PDB entry 4U61 | X-ray diffraction, 1.65 A resolution | chains C and D of the 5 polymer chains in the assembly

== Chain C (and D) ==
Protein: Structural protein VP1
Organism: Trichodysplasia spinulosa-associated polyomavirus
Notes: chain D of this document is another copy of the same molecule, construct and numbering; everything in this record applies to it too
UniProtKB: E2ESL7 (E2ESL7_9POLY); residues 30-303 here correspond to UniProt positions 31-304 (UniProt number = residue number + 1)
Chain sequence (280 residues; row label = number of the first residue in the row):
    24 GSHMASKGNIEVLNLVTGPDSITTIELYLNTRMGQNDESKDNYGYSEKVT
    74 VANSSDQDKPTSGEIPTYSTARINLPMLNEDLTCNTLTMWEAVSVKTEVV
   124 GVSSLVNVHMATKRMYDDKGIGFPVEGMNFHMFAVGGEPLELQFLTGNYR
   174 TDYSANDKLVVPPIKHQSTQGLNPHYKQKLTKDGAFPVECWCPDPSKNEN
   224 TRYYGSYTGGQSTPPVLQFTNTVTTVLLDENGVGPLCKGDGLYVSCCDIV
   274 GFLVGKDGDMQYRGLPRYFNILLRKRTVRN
Unresolved in the structure: 24-33 (chain D: 24-32, 103-108, 303)
Construct notes: expression tag (24-29)
Small-molecule neighbours: N-acetyl-alpha-neuraminic acid (SIA): Thr73, Val74, Ala75, Asn76, Gln80, Asp81, Lys82, Pro83, Thr84
From the paper describing this entry:
  - binding site for N-acetyl-alpha-neuraminic acid: Thr73, Arg137
  - mutagenesis - K71L, T73E, T84A: decreased binding to HEK293 and SVGA cells

== Chain C / chain D interface ==
Pairs across the interface - 126 pairs, chain C then chain D:
  Glu49(C) with Ser219(D)
  Tyr51(C) with Leu195(D); Pro197(D)
  Asn53(C) with Gly194(D); Leu195(D), hydrogen bond (side chain-backbone)
  Glu61(C) with His189(D); Gln190(D); Ser191(D), hydrogen bond (backbone-backbone)
  Ser62(C) with Gln190(D), hydrogen bond (backbone-side chain)
  Lys63(C) with Gln190(D)
  Asp64(C) with Tyr172(D), hydrogen bond; Arg173(D), salt bridge; Gln190(D)
  Asn65(C) with Gln193(D)
  Tyr66(C) with Gln190(D); Ser191(D); Gln193(D), hydrogen bond (backbone-side chain); Gly194(D)
  Tyr68(C) with Gly170(D), hydrogen bond (side chain-backbone); Gln193(D)
  Glu121(C) with Pro218(D); Tyr226(D), hydrogen bond
  Val123(C) with Leu195(D), hydrophobic; Cys215(D), hydrophobic; Pro218(D), hydrophobic
  Gly124(C) with Cys215(D)
  Val125(C) with Tyr230(D), hydrophobic
  Ser126(C) with Tyr91(D); Phe153(D); Val211(D), hydrogen bond (side chain-backbone); Glu212(D); Trp214(D), hydrogen bond (side chain-backbone); Cys215(D)
  Ser127(C) with Leu168(D); Glu212(D)
  Leu128(C) with Met151(D); Tyr230(D), hydrogen bond (backbone-side chain)
  Val129(C) with Met151(D), hydrophobic; Phe153(D), hydrophobic; Val211(D), hydrophobic; Glu212(D); Tyr230(D), hydrophobic; Ile272(D), hydrophobic; Tyr285(D)
  Asn130(C) with Glu212(D); Tyr285(D)
  Val131(C) with Val72(D); Val74(D); Met151(D), hydrophobic; Phe275(D), hydrophobic; Tyr285(D)
  His132(C) with Thr73(D); Val74(D); Ala75(D), hydrogen bond (backbone-backbone); Asp81(D), salt bridge; Pro83(D); Glu87(D); Ile88(D); Thr174(D); Glu212(D), salt bridge
  Met133(C) with Val74(D); Asp81(D); Gly170(D)
  Ala134(C) with Ala75(D); Asn76(D); Ser77(D); Ser78(D)
  Thr135(C) with Val74(D)
  Arg137(C) with Val72(D); Val74(D)
  Met138(C) with Gln234(D); Ser235(D)
  Tyr139(C) with Lys136(D); Phe146(D); Ser235(D); Val277(D), hydrophobic; Gly281(D); Met283(D), hydrophobic
  Lys142(C) with Asp280(D); Gly281(D); Asp282(D)
  Gly143(C) with Val74(D); Gly281(D), hydrogen bond (backbone-backbone); Met283(D)
  Ile144(C) with Phe275(D), hydrophobic; Met283(D), hydrogen bond (backbone-side chain)
  Gly145(C) with Val74(D)
  Phe146(C) with Gln234(D)
  Pro147(C) with Gly233(D)
  Glu149(C) with Gly233(D); Gln234(D), hydrogen bond
  Pro237(C) with Gly232(D); Gly233(D); Thr236(D)
  Pro238(C) with Tyr230(D); Thr231(D); Gly232(D), hydrogen bond (backbone-backbone); Gly233(D)
  Val239(C) with Tyr230(D)
  Leu240(C) with Ser229(D); Tyr230(D), hydrogen bond (backbone-backbone)
  Gln241(C) with Gly228(D)
  Phe242(C) with Phe153(D), hydrophobic; Met155(D), hydrophobic; Pro216(D); Tyr227(D); Gly228(D), hydrogen bond (backbone-backbone); Ser229(D)
  Thr243(C) with Tyr226(D), hydrogen bond (side chain-backbone); Tyr227(D)
  Asn244(C) with Asn221(D), hydrogen bond (side chain-backbone); Thr224(D), hydrogen bond (side chain-backbone); Arg225(D); Tyr226(D), hydrogen bond (side chain-backbone)
  Thr245(C) with Tyr227(D)
  Lys279(C) with Ala75(D), hydrogen bond (side chain-backbone); Asn76(D)
  Arg286(C) with Leu168(D); Thr169(D), hydrogen bond (side chain-backbone); Gly170(D); Gln193(D), hydrogen bond (side chain-backbone)
  Leu288(C) with Leu168(D), hydrophobic
  Pro289(C) with Leu168(D), hydrophobic; Leu195(D), hydrophobic
  Tyr291(C) with Pro218(D), hydrogen bond (side chain-backbone); Ser219(D)
Interface residues without a listed pair, chain C (49 interface residues in all): Val148
Interface residues without a listed pair, chain D (62 interface residues in all): Glu149, Gln166, Asn171

== Overview ==
The interface between chain C and chain D involves 49 residues on one side and 62 on the other; the contacts
include 25 hydrogen bonds and 3 salt bridges. Polar contacts include Asp64(C)-Arg173(D), His132(C)-Asp81(D)
and His132(C)-Glu212(D). From the paper: a binding site for N-acetyl-alpha-neuraminic acid at Thr73(C) and
Arg137(C); K71L, T73E and T84A of chain C reduce binding to HEK293 and SVGA cells.
Both chains are Structural protein VP1 (Trichodysplasia spinulosa-associated polyomavirus). Entry 4U61
(Trichodysplasia spinulosa-associated polyomavirus (TSPyV) VP1 in complex with 6'-sialyllactose) was
determined by X-ray diffraction (same publication as 4U5Z, 4U60 and 4U62).
